1QWS - chains A and D of the 4 polymer chains in the assembly; structure by X-ray diffraction, 1.90 A resolution.

Chain A (and D):
Protein: Catalase HPII
From: Escherichia coli
Notes: EC 1.11.1.6; chain D of this document is another copy of the same molecule, construct and numbering; everything in this record applies to it too
UniProtKB: P21179 (CATE_ECOLI); residues 1-753 here = UniProt positions 1-753
Sequence (753 residues; row label = number of the first residue in the row):
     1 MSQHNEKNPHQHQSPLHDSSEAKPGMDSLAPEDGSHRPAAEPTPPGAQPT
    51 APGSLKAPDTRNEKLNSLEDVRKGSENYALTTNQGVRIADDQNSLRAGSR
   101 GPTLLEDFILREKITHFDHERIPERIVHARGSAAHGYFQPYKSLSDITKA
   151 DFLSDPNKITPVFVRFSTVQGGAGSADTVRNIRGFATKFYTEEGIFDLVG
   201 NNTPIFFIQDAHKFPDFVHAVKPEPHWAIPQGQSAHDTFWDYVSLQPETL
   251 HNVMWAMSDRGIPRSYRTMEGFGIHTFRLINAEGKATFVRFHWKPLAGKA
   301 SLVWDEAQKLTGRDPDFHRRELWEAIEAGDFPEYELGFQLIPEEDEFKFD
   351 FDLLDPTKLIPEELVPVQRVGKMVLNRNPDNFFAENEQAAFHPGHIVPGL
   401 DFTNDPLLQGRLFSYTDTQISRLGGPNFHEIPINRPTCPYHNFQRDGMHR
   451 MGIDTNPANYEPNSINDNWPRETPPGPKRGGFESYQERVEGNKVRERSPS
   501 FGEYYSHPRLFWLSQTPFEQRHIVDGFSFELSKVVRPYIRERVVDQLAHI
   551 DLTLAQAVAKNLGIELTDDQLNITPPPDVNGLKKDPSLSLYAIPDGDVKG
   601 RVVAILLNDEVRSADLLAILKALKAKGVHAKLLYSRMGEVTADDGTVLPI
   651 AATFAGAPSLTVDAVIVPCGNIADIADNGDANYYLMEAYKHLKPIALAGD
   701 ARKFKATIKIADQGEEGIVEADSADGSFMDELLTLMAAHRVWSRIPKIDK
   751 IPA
Not modelled in the structure: 1-26
Construct notes: engineered mutation Asn181 (Asp in P21179)
Bound ions: heme Fe near Tyr415 (its only coordinating residue here)
Residues lining bound ligands: heme (HEM): Arg125, Ile126, Val127, His128, Arg165, Ser167, Gly184, Phe185, Ala186, Val199, Gly200, Asn201, Phe206, Ala211, Phe214, Ile274, His275, Phe391, Leu407, Gly410, Arg411, Ser414, Tyr415, Thr418, Gln419, Arg422
From the paper describing this entry:
  - mutagenesis - V169F, V169I, D181N: decreased catalytic activity
  - mutagenesis - V169W: abolished expression
  - mutagenesis - R180A, R180K: unchanged catalytic activity
  - catalytic residues: His128 (citing earlier work)

Interface between chain A and chain D:
Pairs across the interface (257):
  Ser28(A) with Leu245(D)
  Leu29(A) with Arg542(D), hydrogen bond (backbone-side chain)
  Ala30(A) with Arg542(D)
  Pro31(A) with Tyr538(D), hydrophobic; Arg542(D)
  Ser35(A) with Tyr538(D)
  His36(A) with Arg536(D), hydrogen bond (backbone-side chain); Tyr538(D)
  Pro49(A) with Arg536(D)
  Thr50(A) with His226(D), hydrogen bond; Trp227(D)
  Ala51(A) with His226(D)
  Pro52(A) with His226(D)
  Asp90(A) with Arg495(D)
  Asp91(A) with His212(D), salt bridge; Lys213(D), hydrogen bond (backbone-side chain); Asp216(D)
  Gln92(A) with Lys213(D), hydrogen bond; Arg497(D), hydrogen bond (backbone-side chain)
  Asn93(A) with Asp210(D); His212(D); Arg495(D); Glu496(D); Arg497(D), hydrogen bond
  Ser94(A) with Asp210(D), hydrogen bond; His212(D); Val494(D); Arg495(D)
  Leu95(A) with Lys493(D); Val494(D); Arg495(D)
  Arg96(A) with Asp210(D), salt bridge; Pro406(D); Asn492(D); Lys493(D); Val494(D), hydrogen bond (backbone-backbone); Glu496(D), hydrogen bond (side chain-backbone); Arg497(D)
  Ala97(A) with Val489(D), hydrophobic; Asn492(D)
  Gly98(A) with Gly491(D); Asn492(D), hydrogen bond (backbone-backbone); Val494(D)
  Ser99(A) with Val494(D); Glu496(D); Ser498(D)
  Arg100(A) with Glu346(D), salt bridge; Phe347(D); Asp352(D), salt bridge; Leu354(D); Asn404(D), hydrogen bond (backbone-side chain); Ser498(D)
  Gly101(A) with Asn404(D)
  Pro102(A) with Asn404(D); Gln409(D); Val489(D)
  Thr103(A) with Gln409(D), hydrogen bond (backbone-side chain)
  Leu104(A) with Lys493(D)
  Glu106(A) with Lys493(D), salt bridge
  Asp107(A) with Arg495(D), salt bridge
  Ile109(A) with Arg495(D)
  Leu110(A) with His212(D)
  Arg111(A) with Phe413(D)
  Lys113(A) with His212(D), hydrogen bond (side chain-backbone); Asp216(D), salt bridge
  Ile114(A) with Ala211(D); Pro215(D); Phe413(D), hydrophobic; Ser414(D)
  Thr115(A) with Phe413(D); Asp417(D)
  Phe117(A) with Ile126(D); Phe214(D), hydrophobic; Pro215(D), hydrophobic; Val218(D), hydrophobic
  Asp118(A) with Ile126(D); Ser414(D), hydrogen bond; Asp417(D); Thr418(D), hydrogen bond (backbone-side chain)
  His119(A) with Asp417(D), salt bridge; Ser421(D), hydrogen bond
  Glu120(A) with Ile126(D); His219(D), salt bridge
  Arg121(A) with Pro123(D); Glu124(D); Ile126(D), hydrogen bond (side chain-backbone); Lys222(D)
  Pro123(A) with Arg121(D)
  Glu124(A) with Arg121(D)
  Ile126(A) with Phe117(D); Asp118(D); Glu120(D); Arg121(D), hydrogen bond (backbone-side chain)
  Gly174(A) with Gly174(D); Ser175(D); Gln231(D)
  Ser175(A) with Gly174(D)
  Asp210(A) with Asn93(D); Ser94(D), hydrogen bond; Arg96(D), salt bridge
  Ala211(A) with Ile114(D)
  His212(A) with Asp91(D), salt bridge; Asn93(D); Ser94(D); Ile109(D); Leu110(D); Lys113(D), hydrogen bond (backbone-side chain)
  Lys213(A) with Asp91(D), hydrogen bond (side chain-backbone); Gln92(D), hydrogen bond
  Phe214(A) with Phe117(D), hydrophobic
  Pro215(A) with Ile114(D); Phe117(D), hydrophobic
  Asp216(A) with Asp91(D); Lys113(D), salt bridge
  Val218(A) with Phe117(D), hydrophobic
  His219(A) with Glu120(D), salt bridge
  Lys222(A) with Arg121(D)
  Pro225(A) with Asn381(D); Phe382(D), hydrogen bond (backbone-backbone)
  His226(A) with Thr50(D), hydrogen bond; Ala51(D); Pro52(D); Trp323(D); Asp380(D); Phe382(D), hydrogen bond (backbone-backbone)
  Trp227(A) with Thr50(D); Arg319(D); Arg320(D); Trp323(D), hydrophobic; Glu324(D); Phe382(D)
  Ala228(A) with Arg319(D), hydrogen bond (backbone-side chain); Phe382(D), hydrophobic
  Ile229(A) with Asp316(D); Arg319(D); Arg320(D)
  Pro230(A) with Asp316(D)
  Gln231(A) with Gly174(D); Asp316(D), hydrogen bond (backbone-side chain)
  Gln233(A) with Pro315(D)
  Leu245(A) with Leu29(D), hydrophobic
  Asp305(A) with Arg313(D), salt bridge
  Gln308(A) with Gly312(D); Arg313(D), hydrogen bond
  Lys309(A) with Arg313(D)
  Thr311(A) with Gly312(D), hydrogen bond (side chain-backbone)
  Gly312(A) with Gln308(D); Thr311(D), hydrogen bond (backbone-side chain); Gly312(D)
  Arg313(A) with Asp305(D), salt bridge; Gln308(D), hydrogen bond; Lys309(D)
  Pro315(A) with Gln233(D)
  Asp316(A) with Ile229(D); Pro230(D); Gln231(D), hydrogen bond (side chain-backbone)
  Arg319(A) with Trp227(D); Ala228(D), hydrogen bond (side chain-backbone); Ile229(D)
  Arg320(A) with Trp227(D); Ile229(D)
  Trp323(A) with His226(D); Trp227(D), hydrophobic
  Glu346(A) with Arg100(D), salt bridge
  Phe347(A) with Arg100(D)
  Asp352(A) with Arg100(D), salt bridge
  Leu354(A) with Arg100(D)
  Asp380(A) with His226(D)
  Asn381(A) with Pro225(D)
  Phe382(A) with Pro225(D), hydrogen bond (backbone-backbone); His226(D), hydrogen bond (backbone-backbone); Trp227(D); Ala228(D), hydrophobic
  Asn404(A) with Arg100(D), hydrogen bond (side chain-backbone); Gly101(D); Pro102(D)
  Pro406(A) with Arg96(D)
  Gln409(A) with Pro102(D); Thr103(D), hydrogen bond (side chain-backbone)
  Phe413(A) with Arg111(D); Ile114(D), hydrophobic; Thr115(D); Asp118(D)
  Ser414(A) with Ile114(D); Asp118(D), hydrogen bond
  Asp417(A) with Thr115(D); Asp118(D); His119(D), salt bridge
  Thr418(A) with Asp118(D), hydrogen bond (side chain-backbone)
  Ser421(A) with His119(D), hydrogen bond
  Val489(A) with Ala97(D), hydrophobic; Pro102(D)
  Gly491(A) with Gly98(D)
  Asn492(A) with Arg96(D); Ala97(D); Gly98(D), hydrogen bond (backbone-backbone)
  Lys493(A) with Leu95(D); Arg96(D); Leu104(D); Glu106(D), salt bridge
  Val494(A) with Ser94(D); Leu95(D); Arg96(D), hydrogen bond (backbone-backbone); Gly98(D); Ser99(D)
  Arg495(A) with Asp90(D); Asn93(D); Ser94(D); Leu95(D); Asp107(D), salt bridge; Ile109(D)
  Glu496(A) with Asn93(D); Arg96(D), hydrogen bond (backbone-side chain); Ser99(D)
  Arg497(A) with Gln92(D), hydrogen bond (side chain-backbone); Asn93(D), hydrogen bond; Arg96(D)
  Ser498(A) with Ser99(D); Arg100(D)
  Ser532(A) with Met637(D)
  Lys533(A) with Gly656(D), hydrogen bond (side chain-backbone)
  Val535(A) with Pro49(D)
  Arg536(A) with His36(D), hydrogen bond (side chain-backbone); Pro49(D)
  Tyr538(A) with Pro31(D), hydrophobic; Ser35(D); His36(D)
  Arg540(A) with Met637(D)
  Arg542(A) with Leu29(D), hydrogen bond (side chain-backbone)
  Lys560(A) with Arg636(D)
  Asn561(A) with Arg636(D); Met637(D), hydrogen bond (backbone-backbone)
  Leu562(A) with Met637(D); Gly638(D)
  Gly563(A) with Met637(D)
  Arg636(A) with Lys560(D); Asn561(D)
  Met637(A) with Ser532(D); Arg540(D); Asn561(D), hydrogen bond (backbone-backbone); Leu562(D); Gly563(D), hydrogen bond (backbone-backbone)
  Gly638(A) with Leu562(D), hydrogen bond (backbone-backbone)
  Gly656(A) with Lys533(D), hydrogen bond (backbone-side chain)
  Gly679(A) with Asp749(D); Lys750(D); Pro752(D)
  Tyr683(A) with Tyr683(D); Pro752(D); Ala753(D), hydrophobic
  Met686(A) with Pro752(D), hydrophobic
  Asp749(A) with Gly679(D)
  Lys750(A) with Gly679(D)
  Pro752(A) with Gly679(D); Tyr683(D); Met686(D), hydrophobic
  Ala753(A) with Tyr683(D), hydrophobic
Interface residues without a listed pair, chain A (134 interface residues in all): Pro38, Gln48, Ile122, Arg125, Val127, Arg130, Ala173, Gln246, Glu324, Glu490, Pro499, Ser500, Phe529, Asn682, Ile751
Interface residues without a listed pair, chain D (134 interface residues in all): Ala30, Pro38, Gln48, Ile122, Arg125, Val127, Arg130, Ala173, Gln246, Glu490, Pro499, Ser500, Phe529, Val535, Asp677, Asn682, Ile751

Overview:
The chain A/chain D interface involves 134 residues from each chain; the contacts include 54 hydrogen bonds
and 20 salt bridges. Polar contacts include Asp91(A)-His212(D), Arg96(A)-Asp210(D) and Arg100(A)-Glu346(D).
Bound to chain A: heme. The paper reports the catalytic residue His128(A); V169F, V169I and D181N of chain A
reduce catalytic activity; 6 substitutions were tested in all.
Chain A and chain D are both Catalase HPII (Escherichia coli); the structure, Structure of the D181N variant
of catalase HPII from E. coli, was determined by X-ray diffraction, deposited together with 1P7Y, 1P7Z, 1P80
and 1P81.
